4O4L - chains A and F of the 6 polymer chains in the assembly; structure by X-ray diffraction, 2.20 A resolution.

# Chain A
Protein: Tubulin alpha-1B chain
Source organism: Bos taurus
UniProt: P81947 (TBA1B_BOVIN); residues 1-451 here = UniProt positions 1-451
Amino-acid sequence (451 residues; row label = number of the first residue in the row):
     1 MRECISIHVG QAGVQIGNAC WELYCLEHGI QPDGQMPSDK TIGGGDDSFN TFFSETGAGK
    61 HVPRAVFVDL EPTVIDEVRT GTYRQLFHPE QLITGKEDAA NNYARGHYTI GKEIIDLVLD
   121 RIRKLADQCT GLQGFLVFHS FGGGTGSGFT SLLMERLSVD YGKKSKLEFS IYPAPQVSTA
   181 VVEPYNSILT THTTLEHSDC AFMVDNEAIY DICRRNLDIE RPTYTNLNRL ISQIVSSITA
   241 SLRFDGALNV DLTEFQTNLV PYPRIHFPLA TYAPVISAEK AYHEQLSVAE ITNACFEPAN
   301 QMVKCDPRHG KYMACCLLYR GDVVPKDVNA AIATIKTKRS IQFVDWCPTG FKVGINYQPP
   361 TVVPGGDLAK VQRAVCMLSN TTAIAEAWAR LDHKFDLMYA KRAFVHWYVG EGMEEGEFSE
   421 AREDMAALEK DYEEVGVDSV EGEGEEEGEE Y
Not modelled in the structure: 440-451
Ion coordination: Ca2+: Asp-39, Thr-41, Gly-44, Glu-55
Ligand contacts: GTP (guanosine-5'-triphosphate): Gly-10, Gln-11, Ala-12, Gln-15, Ile-16, Asp-69, Asp-98, Ala-99, Ala-100, Asn-101, Ser-140, Gly-142, Gly-143, Gly-144, Thr-145, Gly-146, Ile-171, Pro-173, Val-177, Ser-178, Thr-179, Glu-183, Asn-206, Ile-209, Tyr-224, Leu-227, Asn-228, Ile-231

# Chain F
Protein: Tubulin-tyrosine ligase
Source organism: Gallus gallus
UniProt: E1BQ43 (E1BQ43_CHICK); residue numbers follow UniProt; this construct covers 1-378
Amino-acid sequence (384 residues; numbered 1 to 384; the number before each row is that of its first residue):
     1 MYTFVVRDEN SSVYAEVSRL LLATGQWKRL RKDNPRFNLM LGERNRLPFG RLGHEPGLVQ
    61 LVNYYRGADK LCRKASLVKL IKTSPELSES CTWFPESYVI YPTNLKTPVA PAQNGIRHLI
   121 NNTRTDEREV FLAAYNRRRE GREGNVWIAK SSAGAKGEGI LISSEASELL DFIDEQGQVH
   181 VIQKYLEKPL LLEPGHRKFD IRSWVLVDHL YNIYLYREGV LRTSSEPYNS ANFQDKTCHL
   241 TNHCIQKEYS KNYGRYEEGN EMFFEEFNQY LMDALNTTLE NSILLQIKHI IRSCLMCIEP
   301 AISTKHLHYQ SFQLFGFDFM VDEELKVWLI EVNGAPACAQ KLYAELCQGI VDVAISSVFP
   361 LADTGQKTSQ PTSIFIKLHH HHHH
Not modelled in the structure: 106-124, 363-370, 379-384
Construct notes: expression tag (379-384)

# Chain A / chain F interface
Pairs across the interface (24; chain A residue first):
  Gln-176(A) with Pro-56(F)
  Glu-207(A) with His-54(F), salt bridge
  Lys-304(A) with His-54(F); His-308(F)
  Asp-306(A) with Leu-307(F)
  Arg-308(A) with Pro-300(F), hydrogen bond (side chain-backbone); Ala-301(F), hydrogen bond (side chain-backbone); Ile-302(F); Ser-303(F), hydrogen bond (side chain-backbone); Leu-307(F)
  His-309(A) with Arg-66(F), hydrogen bond (side chain-backbone); Gly-67(F); Ala-301(F), hydrogen bond (side chain-backbone)
  Ser-340(A) with Pro-300(F); Ala-301(F)
  Glu-386(A) with Gly-50(F); Arg-66(F), salt bridge
  Arg-390(A) with Gly-50(F); His-54(F)
  His-393(A) with Asp-33(F); Arg-51(F)
  Leu-397(A) with Asp-33(F)
  Glu-433(A) with Arg-46(F), salt bridge
  Ser-439(A) with Tyr-101(F), hydrogen bond (backbone-side chain)
Other interface residues (no listed pair), chain A (17 interface residues in all): Glu-297, Pro-298, Cys-305, Ala-389
Other interface residues (no listed pair), chain F (16 interface residues in all): His-306

# In short
The interface between chain A and chain F involves 17 residues on one side and 16 on the other, with 6
hydrogen bonds and 3 salt bridges. Polar pairs include Glu-207(A)/His-54(F), Glu-386(A)/Arg-66(F) and
Glu-433(A)/Arg-46(F). Chain A binds GTP. Asp-39(A), Thr-41(A), Gly-44(A) and Glu-55(A) coordinate Ca2+.
Chain A is Tubulin alpha-1B chain (Bos taurus) and chain F is Tubulin-tyrosine ligase (Gallus gallus); the
structure, Tubulin-Peloruside A-Epothilone A complex, was determined by X-ray diffraction together with 4O4J,
4O4I and 4O4H from the same study.
